Entry 8BWS (electron microscopy, 3.20 A resolution); this record covers chains A and O of the 20 polymer chains in the assembly.

[Chain A]
Name: DNA-directed RNA polymerase III subunit RPC1
Source organism: Saccharomyces cerevisiae S288C
Notes: EC 2.7.7.6
UniProtKB: P04051 (RPC1_YEAST); residues 1-1460 here = UniProt positions 1-1460
Chain sequence (1460 residues; row label = number of the first residue in the row):
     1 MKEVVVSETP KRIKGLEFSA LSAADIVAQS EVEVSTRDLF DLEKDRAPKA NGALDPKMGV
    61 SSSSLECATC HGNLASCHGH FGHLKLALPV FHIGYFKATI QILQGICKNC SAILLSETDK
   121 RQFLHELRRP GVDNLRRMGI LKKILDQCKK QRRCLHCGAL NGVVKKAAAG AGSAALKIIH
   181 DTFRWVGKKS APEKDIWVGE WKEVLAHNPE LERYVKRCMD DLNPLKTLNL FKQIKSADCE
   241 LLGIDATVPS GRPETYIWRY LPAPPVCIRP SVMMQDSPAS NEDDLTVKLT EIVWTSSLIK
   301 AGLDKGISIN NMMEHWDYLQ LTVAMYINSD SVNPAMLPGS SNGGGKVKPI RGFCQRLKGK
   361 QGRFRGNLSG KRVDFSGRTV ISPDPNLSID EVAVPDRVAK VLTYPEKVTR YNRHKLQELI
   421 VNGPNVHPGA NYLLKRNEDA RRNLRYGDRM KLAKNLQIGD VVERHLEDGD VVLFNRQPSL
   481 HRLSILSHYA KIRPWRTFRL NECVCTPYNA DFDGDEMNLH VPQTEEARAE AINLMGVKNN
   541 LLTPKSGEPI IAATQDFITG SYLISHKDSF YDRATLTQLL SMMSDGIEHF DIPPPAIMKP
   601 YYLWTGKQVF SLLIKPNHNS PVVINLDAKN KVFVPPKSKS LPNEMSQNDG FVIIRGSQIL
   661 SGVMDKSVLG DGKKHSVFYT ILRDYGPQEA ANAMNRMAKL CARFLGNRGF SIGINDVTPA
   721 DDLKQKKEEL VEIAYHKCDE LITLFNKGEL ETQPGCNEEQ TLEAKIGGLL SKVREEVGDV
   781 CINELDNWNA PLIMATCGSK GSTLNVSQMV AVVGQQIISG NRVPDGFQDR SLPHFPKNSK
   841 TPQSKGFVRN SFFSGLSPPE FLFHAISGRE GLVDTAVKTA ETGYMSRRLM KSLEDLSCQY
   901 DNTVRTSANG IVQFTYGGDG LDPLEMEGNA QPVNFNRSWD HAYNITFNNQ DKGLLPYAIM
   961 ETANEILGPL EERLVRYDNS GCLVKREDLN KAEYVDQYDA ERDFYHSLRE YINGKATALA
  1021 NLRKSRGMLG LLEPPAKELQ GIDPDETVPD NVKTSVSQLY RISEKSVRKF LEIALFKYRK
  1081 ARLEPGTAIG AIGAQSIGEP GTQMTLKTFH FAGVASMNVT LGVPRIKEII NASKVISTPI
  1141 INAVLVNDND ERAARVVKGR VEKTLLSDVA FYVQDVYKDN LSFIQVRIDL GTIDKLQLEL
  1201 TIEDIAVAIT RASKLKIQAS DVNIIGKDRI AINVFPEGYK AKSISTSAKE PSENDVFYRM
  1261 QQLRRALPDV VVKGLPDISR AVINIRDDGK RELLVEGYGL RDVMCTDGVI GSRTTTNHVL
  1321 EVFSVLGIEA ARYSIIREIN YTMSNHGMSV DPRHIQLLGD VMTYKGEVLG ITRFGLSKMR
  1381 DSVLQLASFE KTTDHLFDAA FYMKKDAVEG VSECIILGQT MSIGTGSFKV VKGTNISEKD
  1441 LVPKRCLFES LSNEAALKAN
Not modelled in the structure: 1, 274-279, 335-348, 1237-1251
Metal / ion sites: Zn2+ site 1: Cys-67, Cys-70, Cys-77, His-80; Zn2+ site 2: Cys-107, Cys-110, Cys-154, Cys-157; Mg2+: Asp-511, Asp-513, Asp-515 (shared with 1 residue of chain R)
Ligand contacts: 4QM ((3R,5S,7R,8R,9S,10S,12S,13R,14S,17R)-10,13-dimethyl-17-[(2R)-pentan-2-yl]-2,3,4,5,6,7,8,9,11,12,14,15,16,17-tetradecahydro-1H-cyclopenta[a]phenanthrene-3,7,12-triol): Lys-1134, Asp-1277, Tyr-1298, His-1318, Leu-1320, Glu-1321, Ser-1324
Curated features (UniProtKB/Swiss-Prot):
  - region: Pro-858 to Glu-870 (Bridging helix)
  - binding site (Zn(2+)): Cys-67, Cys-70, Cys-77, His-80, Cys-107, Cys-110, Cys-154
  - binding site (Mg(2+)): Asp-511, Asp-513, Asp-515
  - mutagenesis: Thr-506 (T506I: Temperature-sensitive), Asn-509 (N509Y: Temperature-sensitive), Asn-518 (N518Q: Temperature-sensitive)

[Chain O]
Name: DNA-directed RNA polymerase III subunit RPC3
Source organism: Saccharomyces cerevisiae S288C
UniProtKB: P32349 (RPC3_YEAST); numbering as in UniProt (aligned over 1-654)
Chain sequence (654 residues; row label = number of the first residue in the row):
     1 MDELLGEALS AENQTGESTV ESEKLVTPED VMTISSLEQR TLNPDLFLYK ELVKAHLGER
    61 AASVIGMLVA LGRLSVRELV EKIDGMDVDS VKTTLVSLTQ LRCVKYLQET AISGKKTTYY
   121 YYNEEGIHIL LYSGLIIDEI ITQMRVNDEE EHKQLVAEIV QNVISLGSLT VEDYLSSVTS
   181 DSMKYTISSL FVQLCEMGYL IQISKLHYTP IEDLWQFLYE KHYKNIPRNS PLSDLKKRSQ
   241 AKMNAKTDFA KIINKPNELS QILTVDPKTS LRIVKPTVSL TINLDRFMKG RRSKQLINLA
   301 KTRVGSVTAQ VYKIALRLTE QKSPKIRDPL TQTGLLQDLE EAKSFQDEAE LVEEKTPGLT
   361 FNAIDLARHL PAELDLRGSL LSRKPSDNKK RSGSNAAASL PSKKLKTEDG FVIPALPAAV
   421 SKSLQESGDT QEEDEEEEDL DADTEDPHSA SLINSHLKIL ASSNFPFLNE TKPGVYYVPY
   481 SKLMPVLKSS VYEYVIASTL GPSAMRLSRC IRDNKLVSEK IINSTALMKE KDIRSTLASL
   541 IRYNSVEIQE VPRTADRSAS RAVFLFRCKE THSYNFMRQN LEWNMANLLF KKEKLKQENS
   601 TLLKKANRDD VKGRENELLL PSELNQLKMV NERELNVFAR LSRLLSLWEV FQMA
Not modelled in the structure: 1-24, 385-446
Curated features (UniProtKB/Swiss-Prot):
  - region: Leu-581 to Leu-602 (Leucine-zipper)
  - modified residue: Thr-27 (Phosphothreonine), Ser-392 (Phosphoserine), Ser-394 (Phosphoserine)

[How chain A and chain O interact]
Pairs across the interface (96; chain A residue first):
  Ser-22(A) / Thr-41(O)  hydrogen bond (backbone-side chain)
  Ala-24(A) / Met-32(O)
  Ala-24(A) / Leu-37(O)
  Ala-24(A) / Thr-41(O)
  Val-27(A) / Pro-28(O)
  Val-27(A) / Met-32(O)  hydrophobic
  Val-27(A) / Leu-37(O)  hydrophobic
  Ala-28(A) / Met-32(O)
  Ser-30(A) / Pro-28(O)
  Glu-31(A) / Pro-28(O)
  Glu-31(A) / Glu-29(O)
  Asn-51(A) / Leu-25(O)
  His-83(A) / Pro-28(O)
  Lys-108(A) / His-572(O)  hydrogen bond (backbone-side chain)
  Asn-109(A) / Thr-571(O)
  Asn-109(A) / His-572(O)
  Asn-109(A) / Asn-575(O)
  Cys-110(A) / Asn-575(O)
  Glu-117(A) / Glu-212(O)
  Arg-121(A) / Arg-73(O)
  Arg-121(A) / Tyr-121(O)  hydrogen bond
  Arg-121(A) / Asp-213(O)  salt bridge
  Gln-151(A) / Leu-336(O)
  Arg-153(A) / Leu-339(O)
  Arg-153(A) / Glu-340(O)  salt bridge
  Leu-155(A) / Leu-335(O)
  Leu-155(A) / Leu-336(O)  hydrophobic
  Leu-155(A) / Gln-337(O)  hydrogen bond (backbone-side chain)
  His-156(A) / Gln-337(O)  hydrogen bond (backbone-side chain)
  Gly-158(A) / Gln-337(O)
  Ala-167(A) / Arg-557(O)
  Ser-173(A) / Ser-558(O)  hydrogen bond
  Lys-177(A) / Arg-557(O)  hydrogen bond (side chain-backbone)
  Ile-179(A) / Arg-557(O)
  Ser-190(A) / Glu-340(O)
  Pro-192(A) / Glu-340(O)
  Glu-200(A) / Lys-515(O)
  Glu-200(A) / Leu-516(O)
  Glu-200(A) / Arg-567(O)  salt bridge
  Trp-201(A) / Val-551(O)  hydrophobic
  Trp-201(A) / Leu-565(O)  hydrophobic
  Glu-203(A) / Asn-514(O)
  Glu-203(A) / Lys-515(O)
  Val-204(A) / Leu-516(O)
  Val-204(A) / Leu-565(O)  hydrophobic
  His-207(A) / Ile-521(O)
  Tyr-214(A) / Val-551(O)  hydrophobic
  Tyr-214(A) / Pro-552(O)
  Tyr-214(A) / Arg-553(O)
  Arg-217(A) / Pro-552(O)
  Cys-218(A) / Gln-549(O)  hydrogen bond (backbone-side chain)
  Cys-218(A) / Glu-550(O)  hydrogen bond (side chain-backbone)
  Cys-218(A) / Val-551(O)  hydrophobic
  Cys-218(A) / Arg-557(O)
  Met-219(A) / Gln-549(O)  hydrogen bond (backbone-side chain)
  Met-219(A) / Arg-557(O)
  Asp-220(A) / Glu-547(O)
  Asp-221(A) / Gln-549(O)
  Asp-221(A) / Glu-550(O)  hydrogen bond (side chain-backbone)
  Asp-221(A) / Arg-557(O)  salt bridge
  Leu-225(A) / Ile-541(O)
  Leu-225(A) / Arg-542(O)
  Lys-226(A) / Glu-547(O)  salt bridge
  Asn-229(A) / Arg-542(O)
  Asn-229(A) / Asn-544(O)
  Asn-229(A) / Phe-576(O)
  Lys-232(A) / Asn-43(O)
  Gln-233(A) / Asn-544(O)
  Gln-233(A) / Asn-575(O)  hydrogen bond
  Gln-233(A) / Phe-576(O)
  Ser-236(A) / Asn-43(O)
  Ser-236(A) / Val-69(O)
  Ser-236(A) / Ala-70(O)
  Ala-237(A) / Val-69(O)  hydrogen bond (backbone-backbone)
  Ala-237(A) / Ala-70(O)  hydrogen bond (backbone-backbone)
  Ala-237(A) / Leu-71(O)
  Ala-246(A) / Ala-70(O)
  Thr-247(A) / Met-67(O)
  Thr-247(A) / Leu-71(O)
  Arg-252(A) / Asn-43(O)
  Glu-254(A) / Thr-41(O)
  Leu-303(A) / Ala-538(O)  hydrophobic
  Lys-305(A) / Lys-531(O)
  Gly-306(A) / Lys-531(O)
  Gly-306(A) / Arg-534(O)
  Gly-306(A) / Ser-535(O)
  Ile-307(A) / Arg-534(O)
  Ser-308(A) / Arg-534(O)
  Ile-309(A) / Ile-548(O)  hydrophobic
  Asn-310(A) / Ser-560(O)  hydrogen bond (side chain-backbone)
  Asn-310(A) / Ala-562(O)
  Asn-310(A) / Phe-564(O)
  Met-313(A) / Ile-548(O)  hydrophobic
  Met-313(A) / Phe-564(O)  hydrophobic
  Glu-314(A) / Ala-559(O)
  Glu-314(A) / Ser-560(O)
Interface residues without a listed pair, chain A (69 interface residues in all): Ala-23, Val-32, Glu-33, Thr-118, Arg-128, Cys-154, Ile-196, Trp-197, Leu-211, Leu-230, Ile-234, Lys-235, Tyr-260, Asp-304
Interface residues without a listed pair, chain O (64 interface residues in all): Glu-38, Pro-44, Gly-72, Glu-78, Lys-82, Leu-107, Gln-216, Gln-332, Asp-338, Tyr-543, Val-563, Phe-566, Lys-569, Gln-579

[Overview]
69 residues of chain A and 64 residues of chain O are in contact, with 15 hydrogen bonds and 5 salt bridges.
Polar contacts include Arg-121(A)/Asp-213(O), Arg-153(A)/Glu-340(O) and Glu-200(A)/Arg-567(O). Ligands of
chain A: compound 4QM.
Here chain A is DNA-directed RNA polymerase III subunit RPC1 and chain O is DNA-directed RNA polymerase III
subunit RPC3, both from Saccharomyces cerevisiae S288C. Entry 8BWS (Structure of yeast RNA Polymerase III
elongation complex at 3.3 A) was determined by electron microscopy, deposited together with 7Z0H, 7Z2Z, 7Z30
and 7Z31.
